8HLZ - chains E and C of the 6 polymer chains in the assembly; structure by electron microscopy, 3.50 A resolution.

[Chain E]
Protein: E4R
Organism: Monkeypox virus
Notes: EC 3.2.2.27
UniProtKB: Q5IXS4 (Q5IXS4_MONPV); residues 1-218 here = UniProt positions 1-218
Chain sequence (218 residues; numbered 1 to 218; the number before each row is that of its first residue):
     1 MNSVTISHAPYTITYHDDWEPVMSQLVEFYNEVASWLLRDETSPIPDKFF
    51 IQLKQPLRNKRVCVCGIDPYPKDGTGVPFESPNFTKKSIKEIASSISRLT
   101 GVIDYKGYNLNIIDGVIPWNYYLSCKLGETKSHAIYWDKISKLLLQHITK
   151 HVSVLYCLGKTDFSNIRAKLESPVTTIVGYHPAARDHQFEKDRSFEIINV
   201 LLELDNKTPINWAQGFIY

[Chain C]
Protein: DNA polymerase processivity factor component A20
Organism: Monkeypox virus
UniProtKB: Q5IXP2 (Q5IXP2_MONPV); numbering as in UniProt (aligned over 1-426)
Chain sequence (426 residues; row label = number of the first residue in the row):
     1 MTSSADLTNLKELLSLYKSLRFSDSVAIEKYNSLVEWGTSTYWKIGVQKV
    51 TNVETSISDYYDEVKNKPFNIDPGYYIFLPVYFGSVFIYSKGKNMVELGS
   101 GNSFQIPDEIRSACNKVLDSDNGIDFLRFVLLNNRWIMEDAISKYQSPVN
   151 IFKLASEYGLNIPNYLEIEIEEDTLFDDELYSIMERSFDDTFPKISISYI
   201 KLGELKRQVVDFFKFSFMYIESIKVDRIGDNIFIPSVITKSGKKILVKDV
   251 DHLIRSKVREHTFVKVKKKNTFSILYDYDGNGTETRGEVIKRIIDTIGRD
   301 YYVNGKYFSKVGIAGLKQLTNKLDINECATVDELVDEINKSGTVKRKIKN
   351 QSVFDLSRECLGYPEADFITLVNNMRFKIENCKVVNFNIENTNCLNNPSI
   401 ETIYGNFNQFVSIFNTVTDVKKRLFE
Not modelled in the structure: 46-101

[How chain E and chain C interact]
Residue-residue contacts (15):
  Pro173(E) with Trp43(C)
  Val174(E) with Trp43(C)
  Thr175(E) with Tyr42(C); Trp43(C)
  Tyr180(E) with Met1(C)
  Asp192(E) with Thr2(C)
  Arg193(E) with Ser4(C)
  Ile197(E) with Leu7(C), hydrophobic
  Val200(E) with Leu10(C), hydrophobic; Lys11(C)
  Glu203(E) with Leu14(C)
  Leu204(E) with Leu14(C), hydrophobic; Lys44(C)
  Asp205(E) with Lys44(C), salt bridge
  Asn206(E) with Lys18(C)
Also at the interface, not in a pair above, chain E (18 interface residues in all): Arg167, Thr176, Ile177, Val178, Glu196, Leu201
Also at the interface, not in a pair above, chain C (14 interface residues in all): Ser3, Thr41, Ile45

[Overview]
Chain E and chain C form an interface of 18 and 14 residues respectively; the contacts include 1 salt bridge.
The salt-bridged pair is Asp205(E)-Lys44(C).
Here chain E is E4R and chain C is DNA polymerase processivity factor component A20, both from Monkeypox
virus. Entry 8HLZ (F8-A22-E4 complex of MPXV in hexameric form) was determined by electron microscopy (same
publication as 8HM0).
